5MBV - chains B and C of the 5 polymer chains in the assembly; structure by electron microscopy, 3.80 A resolution.

[Chain B]
Protein: RecBCD enzyme subunit RecB
Source organism: Escherichia coli
Notes: EC 3.1.11.5
Reference sequence: P08394 (RECB_ECOLI); residue numbers follow UniProt; this construct covers 1-1180
Chain sequence (1181 residues; each row starts with the number of its first residue; numbering starts at 0):
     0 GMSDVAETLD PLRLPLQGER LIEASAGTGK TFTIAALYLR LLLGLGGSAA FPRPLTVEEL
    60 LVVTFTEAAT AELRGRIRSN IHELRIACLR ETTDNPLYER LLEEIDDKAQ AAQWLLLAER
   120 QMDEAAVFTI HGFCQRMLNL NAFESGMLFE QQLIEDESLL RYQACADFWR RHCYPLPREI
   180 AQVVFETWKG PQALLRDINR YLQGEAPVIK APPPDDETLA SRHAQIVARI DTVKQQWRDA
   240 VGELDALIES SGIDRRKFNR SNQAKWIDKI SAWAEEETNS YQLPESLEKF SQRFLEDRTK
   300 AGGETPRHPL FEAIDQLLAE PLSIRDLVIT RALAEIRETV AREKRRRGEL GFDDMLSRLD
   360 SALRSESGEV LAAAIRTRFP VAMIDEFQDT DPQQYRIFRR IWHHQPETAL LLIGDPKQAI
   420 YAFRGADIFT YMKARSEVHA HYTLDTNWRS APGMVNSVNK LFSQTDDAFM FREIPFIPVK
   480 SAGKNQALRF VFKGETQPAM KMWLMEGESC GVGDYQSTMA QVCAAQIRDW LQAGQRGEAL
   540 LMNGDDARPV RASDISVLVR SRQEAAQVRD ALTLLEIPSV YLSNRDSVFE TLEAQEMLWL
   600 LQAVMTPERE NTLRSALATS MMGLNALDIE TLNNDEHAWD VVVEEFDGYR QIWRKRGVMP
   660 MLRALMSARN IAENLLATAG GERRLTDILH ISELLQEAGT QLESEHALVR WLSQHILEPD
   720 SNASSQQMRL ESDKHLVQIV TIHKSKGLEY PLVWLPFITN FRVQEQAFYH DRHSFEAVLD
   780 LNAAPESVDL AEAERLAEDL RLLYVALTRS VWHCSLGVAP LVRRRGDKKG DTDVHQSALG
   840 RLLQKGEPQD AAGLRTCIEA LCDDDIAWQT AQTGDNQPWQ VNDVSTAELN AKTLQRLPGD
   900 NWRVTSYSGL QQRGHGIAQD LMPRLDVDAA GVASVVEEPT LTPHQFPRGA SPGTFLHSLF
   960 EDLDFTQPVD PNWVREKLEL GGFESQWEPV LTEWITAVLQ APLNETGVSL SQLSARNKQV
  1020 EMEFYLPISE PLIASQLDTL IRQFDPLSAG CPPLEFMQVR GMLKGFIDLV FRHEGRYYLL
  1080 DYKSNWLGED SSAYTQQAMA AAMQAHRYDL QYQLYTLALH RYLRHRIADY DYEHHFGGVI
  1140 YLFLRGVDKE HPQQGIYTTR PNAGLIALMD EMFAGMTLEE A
Not modelled in the structure: 0-4, 290-303, 912-940, 1175-1180
Construct notes: expression tag (0)
Swiss-Prot annotation at these positions:
  - DNA-binding region: Ile-252 to Arg-254, Val-511, Gly-512, Ser-560, Arg-561, Arg-761
  - active site: Asp-1080 (For nuclease activity)
  - binding site (ATP): Ala-23 to Thr-30, Trp-447
  - binding site (Mg(2+)): His-956, Asp-1067, Asp-1080, Tyr-1081
  - mutagenesis: Lys-29 (K29Q: Subunit loses ATPase and 3'-5' helicase activity, holoenzyme has 3-5 fold less helicase activity, 20-fold less processivity), Tyr-803 (Y803H: Large decrease in recombination, loss of Chi hotspot activity, decreased RecB helicase rate, retains nuclease activity but not Chi-sequence specificity, does not load RecA), Val-804 (V804E: Large decrease in recombination, loss of Chi hotspot activity, decreased RecB helicase rate, retains nuclease activity but not Chi-sequence specificity, does not load RecA), Thr-807 (T807I: In recB-2109; absence of nuclease modification at Chi sites), Asp-1067 (D1067A: Subunit loses nuclease activity), Asp-1080 (D1080A: Loss of holoenzyme nuclease activity, retains full helicase activity, does not act at Chi, no loading of RecA on ssDNA and no recombinational repair)

[Chain C]
Protein: RecBCD enzyme subunit RecC
Source organism: Escherichia coli
Notes: EC 3.1.11.5
Reference sequence: P07648 (RECC_ECOLI); residue numbers follow UniProt; this construct covers 1-1122
Chain sequence (1122 residues; row label = number of the first residue in the row):
     1 MLRVYHSNRL DVLEALMEFI VERERLDDPF EPEMILVQST GMAQWLQMTL SQKFGIAANI
    61 DFPLPASFIW DMFVRVLPEI PKESAFNKQS MSWKLMTLLP QLLEREDFTL LRHYLTDDSD
   121 KRKLFQLSSK AADLFDQYLV YRPDWLAQWE TGHLVEGLGE AQAWQAPLWK ALVEYTHQLG
   181 QPRWHRANLY QRFIETLESA TTCPPGLPSR VFICGISALP PVYLQALQAL GKHIEIHLLF
   241 TNPCRYYWGD IKDPAYLAKL LTRQRRHSFE DRELPLFRDS ENAGQLFNSD GEQDVGNPLL
   301 ASWGKLGRDY IYLLSDLESS QELDAFVDVT PDNLLHNIQS DILELENRAV AGVNIEEFSR
   361 SDNKRPLDPL DSSITFHVCH SPQREVEVLH DRLLAMLEED PTLTPRDIIV MVADIDSYSP
   421 FIQAVFGSAP ADRYLPYAIS DRRARQSHPV LEAFISLLSL PDSRFVSEDV LALLDVPVLA
   481 ARFDITEEGL RYLRQWVNES GIRWGIDDDN VRELELPATG QHTWRFGLTR MLLGYAMESA
   541 QGEWQSVLPY DESSGLIAEL VGHLASLLMQ LNIWRRGLAQ ERPLEEWLPV CRDMLNAFFL
   601 PDAETEAAMT LIEQQWQAII AEGLGAQYGD AVPLSLLRDE LAQRLDQERI SQRFLAGPVN
   661 ICTLMPMRSI PFKVVCLLGM NDGVYPRQLA PLGFDLMSQK PKRGDRSRRD DDRYLFLEAL
   721 ISAQQKLYIS YIGRSIQDNS ERFPSVLVQE LIDYIGQSHY LPGDEALNCD ESEARVKAHL
   781 TCLHTRMPFD PQNYQPGERQ SYAREWLPAA SQAGKAHSEF VQPLPFTLPE TVPLETLQRF
   841 WAHPVRAFFQ MRLQVNFRTE DSEIPDTEPF ILEGLSRYQI NQQLLNALVE QDDAERLFRR
   901 FRAAGDLPYG AFGEIFWETQ CQEMQQLADR VIACRQPGQS MEIDLACNGV QITGWLPQVQ
   961 PDGLLRWRPS LLSVAQGMQL WLEHLVYCAS GGNGESRLFL RKDGEWRFPP LAAEQALHYL
  1021 SQLIEGYREG MSAPLLVLPE SGGAWLKTCY DAQNDAMLDD DSTLQKARTK FLQAYEGNMM
  1081 VRGEGDDIWY QRLWRQLTPE TMEAIVEQSQ RFLLPLFRFN QS
Not modelled in the structure: 1122
Swiss-Prot annotation at these positions:
  - natural variant: Gln-647 to Leu-655 (sequence variant, change not given here; In recC-1004)
  - mutagenesis: Gln-38 (Q38A: Acts at variant Chi sequences), Leu-64 (L64A: Does not act at Chi), Trp-70 (W70A: Does not act at Chi), Asp-133 (D133A: Does not act at Chi), Leu-134 (L134A: Acts at variant Chi sequences), Asp-136 (D136A: Does not act at Chi), Gln-137 (Q137A: Acts at variant Chi sequences), Arg-142 (R142A: Acts at variant Chi sequences), Arg-186 (R186A/C/H: Does not act at Chi), Asp-705 (D705A/H: Acts at variant Chi sequences)

[Chain B / chain C interface]
Residue-residue contacts (222; chain B residue first):
  Ala-70(B) / Phe-743(C)
  Glu-71(B) / Phe-743(C)
  Arg-73(B) / Asp-682(C)
  Arg-77(B) / Val-746(C)
  Arg-77(B) / Gln-749(C)
  Arg-77(B) / Glu-750(C)
  Arg-77(B) / Asp-753(C)  salt bridge
  Ile-85(B) / Gln-757(C)
  Arg-89(B) / Ala-351(C)  hydrogen bond (side chain-backbone)
  Arg-89(B) / Gly-352(C)
  Arg-89(B) / Phe-358(C)
  Arg-89(B) / Asp-770(C)  salt bridge
  Gln-112(B) / Gln-293(C)  hydrogen bond
  Glu-118(B) / Val-746(C)
  Arg-119(B) / Pro-298(C)
  Arg-119(B) / Ala-301(C)
  Arg-119(B) / Ser-302(C)
  Arg-119(B) / Arg-709(C)  hydrogen bond (backbone-side chain)
  Arg-119(B) / Arg-713(C)  hydrogen bond (backbone-side chain)
  Arg-119(B) / Glu-750(C)
  Gln-120(B) / Lys-305(C)  hydrogen bond
  Gln-120(B) / Arg-709(C)  hydrogen bond
  Asp-122(B) / Gln-688(C)
  Asp-122(B) / Arg-709(C)  salt bridge
  Asp-122(B) / Arg-713(C)  salt bridge
  Asp-122(B) / Val-746(C)
  Arg-135(B) / Gln-688(C)  hydrogen bond
  Leu-139(B) / Leu-692(C)
  Leu-139(B) / Gly-693(C)
  Phe-142(B) / Leu-111(C)  hydrophobic
  Phe-142(B) / Leu-127(C)  hydrophobic
  Phe-142(B) / Phe-694(C)  hydrophobic
  Gly-145(B) / Tyr-114(C)
  Gly-145(B) / Lys-123(C)  hydrogen bond (backbone-side chain)
  Met-146(B) / Tyr-114(C)
  Leu-147(B) / Arg-122(C)
  Leu-147(B) / Lys-123(C)
  Leu-147(B) / Gln-126(C)
  Phe-148(B) / Tyr-114(C)
  Phe-148(B) / Gln-126(C)
  Phe-148(B) / Leu-127(C)  hydrophobic
  Phe-148(B) / Lys-130(C)
  Phe-148(B) / Phe-694(C)  hydrophobic
  Glu-149(B) / Gln-126(C)  hydrogen bond
  Tyr-161(B) / Thr-867(C)
  Tyr-161(B) / Phe-870(C)
  Gln-162(B) / Arg-464(C)
  Asp-166(B) / Arg-464(C)  salt bridge
  Asp-166(B) / Leu-516(C)
  Trp-168(B) / Phe-870(C)  hydrophobic
  Trp-168(B) / Phe-912(C)  hydrophobic
  Arg-169(B) / Trp-504(C)
  Arg-169(B) / Leu-516(C)
  Arg-169(B) / Pro-517(C)
  Arg-169(B) / Thr-867(C)  hydrogen bond
  Arg-169(B) / Glu-868(C)  salt bridge
  Arg-170(B) / Leu-514(C)
  Arg-170(B) / Glu-515(C)
  Arg-170(B) / Leu-516(C)
  Arg-170(B) / Pro-517(C)
  Tyr-173(B) / Glu-868(C)  hydrogen bond
  Tyr-173(B) / Phe-870(C)
  Tyr-173(B) / Tyr-909(C)  hydrophobic
  Arg-177(B) / Ala-911(C)
  Arg-177(B) / Glu-914(C)
  Arg-177(B) / Glu-918(C)  salt bridge
  Ala-180(B) / Ala-911(C)  hydrophobic
  Ala-180(B) / Phe-912(C)
  Ala-180(B) / Ile-915(C)
  Gln-181(B) / Ile-915(C)
  Lys-188(B) / Ile-871(C)
  Pro-190(B) / Phe-870(C)  hydrophobic
  Arg-345(B) / Arg-122(C)
  Leu-591(B) / Gln-1091(C)
  Leu-591(B) / Arg-1095(C)
  Gln-594(B) / Ile-1088(C)
  Trp-598(B) / Phe-857(C)  hydrophobic
  Trp-598(B) / Arg-858(C)  hydrogen bond (side chain-backbone)
  Trp-598(B) / Ile-1088(C)  hydrophobic
  Gln-601(B) / Glu-860(C)  hydrogen bond
  Arg-608(B) / Arg-491(C)
  Arg-613(B) / Leu-853(C)
  Arg-613(B) / Gln-854(C)  hydrogen bond (side chain-backbone)
  Arg-613(B) / Val-855(C)
  Ser-614(B) / Asn-856(C)
  Ser-614(B) / Phe-857(C)
  Ala-617(B) / Val-855(C)  hydrophobic
  Ala-617(B) / Phe-857(C)
  Ala-617(B) / Arg-1092(C)  hydrogen bond (backbone-side chain)
  Thr-618(B) / Phe-857(C)
  Thr-618(B) / Arg-1092(C)  hydrogen bond (backbone-side chain)
  Ser-619(B) / Arg-1092(C)
  Gly-622(B) / His-817(C)
  Leu-623(B) / Phe-820(C)
  Leu-623(B) / Arg-1092(C)  hydrogen bond (backbone-side chain)
  Asn-624(B) / Ser-818(C)  hydrogen bond
  Asn-624(B) / Phe-820(C)
  Ala-625(B) / Phe-820(C)  hydrogen bond (backbone-backbone)
  Ala-625(B) / Leu-853(C)
  Leu-626(B) / Leu-824(C)  hydrophobic
  Glu-629(B) / Leu-824(C)
  Glu-629(B) / Arg-852(C)  salt bridge
  Glu-629(B) / Leu-853(C)
  Asn-632(B) / Leu-853(C)
  Arg-655(B) / Gln-423(C)  hydrogen bond (backbone-side chain)
  Arg-655(B) / Gly-427(C)  hydrogen bond (side chain-backbone)
  Met-658(B) / Gln-383(C)
  Met-658(B) / Ala-424(C)  hydrophobic
  Pro-659(B) / Gly-427(C)
  Pro-659(B) / Ser-428(C)
  Arg-662(B) / Ser-428(C)
  Arg-662(B) / Glu-805(C)  salt bridge
  Met-665(B) / Trp-806(C)  hydrophobic
  Ala-671(B) / Trp-806(C)  hydrophobic
  Glu-672(B) / Pro-808(C)
  Glu-672(B) / Ala-813(C)
  Glu-672(B) / Gly-814(C)  hydrogen bond (side chain-backbone)
  Asn-673(B) / Lys-815(C)
  Asn-673(B) / His-817(C)
  Leu-674(B) / His-817(C)
  Leu-675(B) / Ala-809(C)
  Leu-675(B) / Gln-812(C)
  Ala-676(B) / Gly-814(C)
  Ala-676(B) / Lys-815(C)
  Ala-676(B) / Ala-816(C)
  Thr-677(B) / His-817(C)
  Arg-683(B) / Arg-1095(C)
  Leu-684(B) / Phe-789(C)  hydrophobic
  Leu-688(B) / Trp-806(C)  hydrophobic
  Glu-692(B) / Gln-383(C)
  Gln-695(B) / Pro-420(C)
  Thr-699(B) / Pro-420(C)
  Thr-699(B) / Arg-442(C)
  Thr-699(B) / His-448(C)
  Gln-700(B) / His-448(C)  hydrogen bond (backbone-side chain)
  Glu-702(B) / His-448(C)  salt bridge
  Ser-703(B) / Asp-475(C)
  Ala-706(B) / Asp-475(C)
  Ser-712(B) / Glu-860(C)
  Leu-716(B) / Glu-863(C)
  Ala-722(B) / Gln-737(C)  hydrogen bond (backbone-side chain)
  Met-727(B) / Arg-786(C)
  Arg-728(B) / Asp-738(C)  hydrogen bond (side chain-backbone)
  Arg-728(B) / Asn-739(C)
  Arg-728(B) / Arg-786(C)  hydrogen bond (backbone-side chain)
  Glu-730(B) / Arg-786(C)
  Lys-733(B) / Asn-739(C)
  Leu-888(B) / Tyr-794(C)
  Leu-888(B) / Leu-807(C)  hydrophobic
  Leu-888(B) / Ala-810(C)
  Leu-888(B) / Ser-811(C)
  Asn-889(B) / Tyr-794(C)  hydrogen bond (backbone-backbone)
  Asn-889(B) / Gln-800(C)  hydrogen bond (backbone-side chain)
  Ala-890(B) / Tyr-794(C)  hydrophobic
  Ala-890(B) / Gln-800(C)
  Ala-890(B) / Ser-801(C)
  Ala-890(B) / Ala-803(C)
  Ala-890(B) / Leu-807(C)  hydrophobic
  Lys-891(B) / Gly-797(C)
  Lys-891(B) / Glu-798(C)
  Lys-891(B) / Gln-800(C)
  Lys-891(B) / Ser-801(C)
  Lys-891(B) / Tyr-802(C)
  Leu-893(B) / Glu-398(C)
  Arg-895(B) / Leu-397(C)
  Pro-897(B) / Leu-397(C)
  Pro-897(B) / Asp-432(C)
  Pro-897(B) / Tyr-434(C)
  Trp-901(B) / Arg-406(C)
  Trp-901(B) / Ala-656(C)
  Trp-901(B) / Gly-657(C)
  Arg-902(B) / Ala-656(C)
  Val-903(B) / Met-48(C)  hydrophobic
  Val-903(B) / Ala-656(C)
  Ser-950(B) / Thr-610(C)
  Glu-978(B) / Gln-617(C)  hydrogen bond (backbone-side chain)
  Leu-979(B) / Gln-617(C)
  Gly-981(B) / Gln-617(C)
  Asn-1016(B) / Phe-30(C)
  Gln-1018(B) / Phe-30(C)
  Gln-1018(B) / Asn-59(C)  hydrogen bond
  Met-1021(B) / Ala-58(C)  hydrophobic
  Met-1021(B) / Asn-59(C)  hydrogen bond
  Glu-1022(B) / Ala-57(C)
  Glu-1022(B) / Ala-58(C)
  Phe-1023(B) / Ala-57(C)
  Phe-1023(B) / Ala-58(C)  hydrophobic
  Tyr-1024(B) / Gln-44(C)  hydrogen bond
  Tyr-1024(B) / Gln-47(C)
  Tyr-1024(B) / Met-48(C)  hydrophobic
  Tyr-1024(B) / Ser-51(C)
  Tyr-1024(B) / Ile-56(C)
  Tyr-1024(B) / Ala-57(C)  hydrogen bond (backbone-backbone)
  Leu-1025(B) / Gly-55(C)
  Pro-1026(B) / Ser-51(C)
  Pro-1026(B) / Gly-55(C)
  Met-1061(B) / Met-48(C)
  Met-1061(B) / Ser-51(C)  hydrogen bond
  Val-1069(B) / Phe-30(C)  hydrophobic
  Arg-1071(B) / Asp-28(C)  salt bridge
  Arg-1071(B) / Pro-29(C)
  Arg-1071(B) / Phe-30(C)
  Tyr-1076(B) / Pro-29(C)
  Tyr-1076(B) / Phe-30(C)  hydrophobic
  Ala-1117(B) / Ile-56(C)
  Arg-1120(B) / Gly-55(C)  hydrogen bond (side chain-backbone)
  Arg-1120(B) / Ile-56(C)
  Tyr-1121(B) / Pro-29(C)  hydrogen bond (side chain-backbone)
  Tyr-1121(B) / Ile-56(C)
  Tyr-1121(B) / Ala-58(C)
  Tyr-1121(B) / Asn-59(C)  hydrogen bond
  Arg-1123(B) / Arg-25(C)  hydrogen bond (backbone-side chain)
  His-1124(B) / Arg-25(C)  hydrogen bond (backbone-side chain)
  His-1124(B) / Phe-54(C)
  Arg-1125(B) / Arg-25(C)
  Arg-1125(B) / Leu-26(C)
  Arg-1125(B) / Pro-29(C)  hydrogen bond (side chain-backbone)
  Arg-1125(B) / Glu-31(C)  hydrogen bond (side chain-backbone)
  Arg-1125(B) / Ala-58(C)
  Ile-1126(B) / Arg-25(C)  hydrogen bond (backbone-side chain)
  Ile-1126(B) / Pro-29(C)  hydrophobic
  Ala-1127(B) / Arg-25(C)
Other interface residues (no listed pair), chain B (143 interface residues in all): Gly-74, His-81, Leu-88, Met-121, Glu-123, Asn-138, Asn-140, Ala-141, Ala-165, Cys-172, Leu-175, Pro-176, Phe-184, Arg-344, Leu-597, Asn-610, Met-621, Ile-628, Thr-685, His-705, Arg-709, Gln-713, Ser-723, Gln-725, Leu-729, Thr-892, Gly-948, Ala-949, Gly-980, Arg-1015, Phe-1070
Other interface residues (no listed pair), chain C (156 interface residues in all): Val-21, Pro-32, Gln-52, Leu-110, Trp-164, Val-353, Pro-401, Phe-421, Ala-431, Asp-462, Glu-468, Leu-471, Leu-490, Arg-494, Thr-519, Leu-588, Arg-592, Glu-606, Glu-613, Gln-643, Leu-655, Pro-658, Pro-686, Pro-691, Ile-736, Cys-769, Glu-773, Met-787, Pro-788, Asp-790, Pro-791, Glu-819, Gln-822, Asp-861, Ser-862

[Overview]
143 residues of chain B and 156 residues of chain C are in contact, with 42 hydrogen bonds and 11 salt
bridges. Among the polar pairs are Arg-77(B)/Asp-753(C), Arg-89(B)/Asp-770(C) and Asp-122(B)/Arg-709(C).
Chain B is RecBCD enzyme subunit RecB and chain C is RecBCD enzyme subunit RecC, both from Escherichia coli;
the structure, Cryo-EM structure of Lambda Phage protein GamS bound to RecBCD, was determined by electron
microscopy.
